7WUU - chains A and B of the 4 polymer chains in the assembly; structure by electron microscopy, 8.30 A resolution (very low resolution: no residue pairs are listed; an interface is given only as per-side residue counts).

[Chain A (and B)]
Molecule: Core protein
Source organism: Dengue virus 2
Notes: EC 3.4.21.91, 3.6.1.15, 3.6.4.13; chain B of this document is another copy of the same molecule, construct and numbering; everything in this record applies to it too
UniProtKB: D3XNS4 (D3XNS4_9FLAV); residues 3-341 here correspond to UniProt positions 778-1116 (UniProt number = residue number + 775)
Chain sequence (341 residues; each row starts with the number of its first residue):
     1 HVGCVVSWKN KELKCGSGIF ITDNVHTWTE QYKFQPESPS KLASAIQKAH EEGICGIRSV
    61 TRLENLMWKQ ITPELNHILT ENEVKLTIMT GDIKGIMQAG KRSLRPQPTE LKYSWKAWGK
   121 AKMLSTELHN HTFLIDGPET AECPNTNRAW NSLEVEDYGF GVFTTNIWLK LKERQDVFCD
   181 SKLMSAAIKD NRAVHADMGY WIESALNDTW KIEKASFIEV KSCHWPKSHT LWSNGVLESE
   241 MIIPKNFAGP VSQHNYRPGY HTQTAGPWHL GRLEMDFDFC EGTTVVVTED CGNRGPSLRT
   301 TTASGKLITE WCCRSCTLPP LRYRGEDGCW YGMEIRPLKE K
Differences from the reference sequence: expression tag (1-2)

[Chain A / chain B interface]
At this resolution (8 A) residue pairs are not listed: 3 residues of chain A and 3 of chain B lie at the interface.

[In short]
The chain A/chain B interface involves 3 residues from each chain.
Chain A and chain B are both Core protein (Dengue virus 2); the structure, CryoEM structure of loose sNS1
tetramer, was determined by electron microscopy (same publication as 7WUS, 7WUT and 7WUV).
